8THS - chains A and D of the 4 polymer chains in the assembly; structure by X-ray diffraction, 1.50 A resolution.

== Chain A (and D) ==
Molecule: Kaede-type red fluorescent protein, lea A69T
From: synthetic construct
Notes: chain D of this document is another copy of the same molecule, construct and numbering; everything in this record applies to it too
Amino-acid sequence (228 residues; each row starts with the number of its first residue):
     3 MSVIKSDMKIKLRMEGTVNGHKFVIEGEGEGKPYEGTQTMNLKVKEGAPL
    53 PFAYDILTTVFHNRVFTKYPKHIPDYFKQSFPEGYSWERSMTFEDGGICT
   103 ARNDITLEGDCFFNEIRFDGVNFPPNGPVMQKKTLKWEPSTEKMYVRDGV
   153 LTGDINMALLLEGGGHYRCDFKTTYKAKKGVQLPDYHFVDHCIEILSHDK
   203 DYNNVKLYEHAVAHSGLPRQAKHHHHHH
Disordered / not traced: 3, 222-230 (chain D: 3, 223-230)
Modified positions: His64 (2-[1-amino-2-(1H-imidazol-5-yl)ethyl]-1-(carboxymethyl)-4-[(4-oxocyclohexa-2,5-dien-1-ylidene)methyl]-1H-imidazol-5-olate; CR8)
From the paper describing this entry:
  - contacts within the chain: Arg66-Thr69 (hydrogen bond), Arg66-Glu211, His193-Glu211
  - conformationally variable residues (side-chain flip): Arg66, His193, Glu211
  - catalytic residues: Glu211

== Interface between chain A and chain D ==
Pairs across the interface (50; chain A residue first):
  Thr19(A) - Arg104(D)
  Asn21(A) - Glu90(D)  hydrogen bond (backbone-side chain)
  Asn21(A) - Lys178(D)  hydrogen bond
  Gly22(A) - Glu90(D)  hydrogen bond (backbone-side chain)
  Gly22(A) - Arg104(D)
  Lys24(A) - Glu117(D)  salt bridge
  Glu90(A) - Asn21(D)  hydrogen bond (side chain-backbone)
  Glu90(A) - Gly22(D)  hydrogen bond (side chain-backbone)
  Glu90(A) - Gly122(D)
  Glu90(A) - Val123(D)
  Glu90(A) - Asn124(D)  hydrogen bond (side chain-backbone)
  Arg91(A) - Val123(D)
  Ser92(A) - Ile100(D)
  Ser92(A) - Asn124(D)
  Ile100(A) - Ser92(D)
  Ile100(A) - Ile100(D)  hydrophobic
  Ile100(A) - Thr102(D)
  Thr102(A) - Ile100(D)
  Thr102(A) - Thr102(D)  hydrogen bond
  Thr102(A) - Asp121(D)
  Thr102(A) - Val123(D)
  Ala103(A) - Val123(D)
  Arg104(A) - Thr19(D)
  Arg104(A) - Asn21(D)
  Arg104(A) - Gly22(D)
  Arg104(A) - Gly122(D)  hydrogen bond (side chain-backbone)
  Arg104(A) - Val123(D)
  Glu117(A) - Lys24(D)  salt bridge
  Arg119(A) - Arg119(D)
  Asp121(A) - Thr102(D)
  Asp121(A) - Arg119(D)
  Asp121(A) - Asp121(D)
  Gly122(A) - Glu90(D)
  Val123(A) - Glu90(D)
  Val123(A) - Arg91(D)
  Val123(A) - Thr102(D)
  Val123(A) - Ala103(D)
  Val123(A) - Arg104(D)
  Asn124(A) - Glu90(D)  hydrogen bond (backbone-side chain)
  Asn124(A) - Ser92(D)
  Asn124(A) - Arg104(D)  hydrogen bond
  Asn124(A) - Lys174(D)  hydrogen bond (side chain-backbone)
  Asn124(A) - Thr176(D)  hydrogen bond
  Pro127(A) - Val152(D)
  Asn128(A) - Asp150(D)  hydrogen bond
  Asp150(A) - Asn128(D)  hydrogen bond
  Val152(A) - Pro127(D)
  Lys174(A) - Asn124(D)  hydrogen bond (backbone-side chain)
  Thr176(A) - Asn124(D)  hydrogen bond
  Lys178(A) - Asn21(D)
Other interface residues (no listed pair), chain A (26 interface residues in all): Phe125, Thr175
Other interface residues (no listed pair), chain D (26 interface residues in all): Val20, Thr175

== Overview ==
The chain A/chain D interface involves 26 residues from each chain; the contacts include 16 hydrogen bonds and
2 salt bridges. Polar pairs include Lys24(A)-Glu117(D), Asn21(A)-Glu90(D) and Asn21(A)-Lys178(D). From the
paper: the catalytic residue Glu211(A); conformational variability at Arg66(A), His193(A) and Glu211(A).
Chain A and chain D are both Kaede-type red fluorescent protein, lea A69T (synthetic construct); the
structure, Crystal Structure of a reconstructed Kaede-type Red Fluorescent Protein, LEA A69T, was determined
by X-ray diffraction, deposited together with 8UB6.
